PDB entry 7BEY | X-ray diffraction, 1.50 A resolution | chains A and B

== Chain A ==
Name: 'Positive' Strand
Chain sequence (50 residues; numbered 0 to 49; the number before each row is that of its first residue; numbering starts at 0):
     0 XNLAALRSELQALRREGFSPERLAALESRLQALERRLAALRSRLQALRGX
Modified residues: ACE (acetyl group) at position 0; NH2 (amino group) at position 49

== Chain B ==
Name: 'Cys-N2-SO3-' Strand
Chain sequence (50 residues; numbered 0 to 49; the number before each row is that of its first residue; numbering starts at 0):
     0 XGLXALRSELQALRREGFSPEELAALESELQALERELAALRSELQALRGX
Modified residues: ACE (acetyl group) at position 0; CSU (cysteine-S-sulfonic acid) at position 3; NH2 (amino group) at position 49

== Interface between chain A and chain B ==
Residue-residue contacts - 43 pairs, chain A then chain B:
  ACE_0(A) - CSU_3(B)
  ACE_0(A) - Leu36(B)
  Asn1(A) - CSU_3(B)
  Asn1(A) - Arg40(B)
  Leu2(A) - Leu36(B)  hydrophobic
  Leu5(A) - Leu36(B)  hydrophobic
  Leu5(A) - Leu43(B)  hydrophobic
  Glu8(A) - Leu43(B)
  Glu8(A) - Arg47(B)  salt bridge
  Leu9(A) - Leu43(B)  hydrophobic
  Leu12(A) - Leu43(B)  hydrophobic
  Leu12(A) - Arg47(B)
  Phe17(A) - Leu46(B)
  Ser18(A) - Leu46(B)
  Arg21(A) - Leu46(B)
  Leu22(A) - Leu46(B)  hydrophobic
  Leu25(A) - Leu39(B)  hydrophobic
  Leu25(A) - Glu42(B)
  Arg28(A) - Glu35(B)  salt bridge
  Arg28(A) - Ala38(B)
  Arg28(A) - Leu39(B)
  Leu32(A) - Glu35(B)
  Leu32(A) - Leu36(B)
  Arg35(A) - Glu28(B)  salt bridge
  Arg35(A) - Ala31(B)
  Arg35(A) - Leu32(B)
  Leu36(A) - Leu2(B)  hydrophobic
  Leu36(A) - Leu5(B)  hydrophobic
  Leu36(A) - Leu32(B)  hydrophobic
  Leu39(A) - Leu25(B)  hydrophobic
  Leu39(A) - Leu29(B)  hydrophobic
  Arg40(A) - ACE_0(B)  hydrogen bond (side chain-backbone)
  Arg40(A) - Leu5(B)
  Arg42(A) - Ala24(B)
  Arg42(A) - Leu25(B)
  Leu43(A) - Leu5(B)  hydrophobic
  Leu43(A) - Glu8(B)
  Leu43(A) - Leu25(B)  hydrophobic
  Leu46(A) - Leu25(B)  hydrophobic
  Gly48(A) - Leu12(B)
  Gly48(A) - Glu15(B)
  NH2_49(A) - Leu12(B)
  NH2_49(A) - Phe17(B)
Interface residues without a listed pair, chain A (25 interface residues in all): Leu29, Gln44
Interface residues without a listed pair, chain B (24 interface residues in all): Leu9

== Overview ==
Chain A and chain B form an interface of 25 and 24 residues respectively, with 1 hydrogen bond and 3 salt
bridges. Among the polar pairs are Glu8(A)-Arg47(B), Arg28(A)-Glu35(B) and Arg35(A)-Glu28(B).
Chain A is 'Positive' Strand and chain B is 'Cys-N2-SO3-' Strand; the structure, Het-N2-SO3- - De novo
designed three-helix heterodimer with Cysteine S-sulfate at the N2 position of the ..., was determined by
X-ray diffraction together with 6Z0L and 6Z0M from the same study.
